PDB entry 2PO1 | X-ray diffraction, 1.94 A resolution | chains A and B of the 3 polymer chains in the assembly

[Chain A]
Name: Probable exosome complex exonuclease 1
Source organism: Pyrococcus abyssi
Notes: EC 3.1.13.-
Reference sequence: Q9V119 (ECX1_PYRAB); numbering as in UniProt (aligned over 1-249)
Sequence (249 residues; each row starts with the number of its first residue):
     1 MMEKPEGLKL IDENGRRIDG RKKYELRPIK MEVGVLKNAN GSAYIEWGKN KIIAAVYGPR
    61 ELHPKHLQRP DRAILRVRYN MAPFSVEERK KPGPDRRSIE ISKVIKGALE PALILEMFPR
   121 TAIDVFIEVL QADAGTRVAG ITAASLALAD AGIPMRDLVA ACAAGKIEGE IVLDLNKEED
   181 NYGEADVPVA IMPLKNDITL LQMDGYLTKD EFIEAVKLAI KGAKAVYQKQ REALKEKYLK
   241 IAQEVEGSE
Not modelled in the structure: 1-8, 245-249

[Chain B]
Name: Probable exosome complex exonuclease 2
Source organism: Pyrococcus abyssi
Notes: EC 3.1.13.-
Reference sequence: Q9V118 (ECX2_PYRAB); numbering as in UniProt (aligned over 1-274)
Sequence (277 residues; row label = number of the first residue in the row; numbers below 1 keep their minus sign (Gly-2 is residue -2)):
    -2 GSHMSDNEIV AGIMRDHIIN LLKEGKRIDD RGFEDYRPIE IEVGVIEKAE GSALVKLGST
    58 QVLVGIKTSL GEPFPDTPNM GVMTTNVELV PLASPTFEPG PPDERAIELA RVIDRGIRES
   118 KALNLEKMVI VPGKIVRVVF IDVHVLDHDG NLMDAIGIAA IAALLNARVP KVRYNEETGE
   178 VETLDETEPL PVEKIPVPVT FAKIGNILVV DPSLDEELVM DGKITITTDE TGHISAVQKS
   238 EGGAFKLEEV MYAVETAFKK AEEIRKLILE AVEKAKQ
Not modelled in the structure: -2 to 7

[Interface between chain A and chain B]
Residue-residue contacts (52):
  Val35(A) with Gln58(B), hydrogen bond (backbone-side chain)
  Leu36(A) with Leu89(B), hydrophobic; Leu143(B); Asp144(B)
  Lys37(A) with Ser56(B); Asp144(B), hydrogen bond (backbone-side chain); Asp146(B), salt bridge
  Asn38(A) with Ala90(B), hydrogen bond (side chain-backbone); Asp144(B), hydrogen bond; His145(B), hydrogen bond (side chain-backbone)
  Lys51(A) with Val42(B); Glu44(B), salt bridge
  Ile53(A) with Leu89(B), hydrophobic
  Ala55(A) with Leu89(B), hydrophobic
  Tyr57(A) with Pro88(B); Leu89(B), hydrogen bond (side chain-backbone); Ala90(B); Ser91(B), hydrogen bond (side chain-backbone); Pro92(B)
  Arg60(A) with Pro92(B)
  Arg78(A) with Pro96(B)
  Asn80(A) with His141(B)
  Ala82(A) with His141(B)
  Pro83(A) with Asp139(B)
  Phe84(A) with Ile43(B); Leu60(B), hydrophobic; Gly62(B); Lys64(B); Asp139(B); His141(B)
  Val86(A) with Lys64(B), hydrogen bond (backbone-side chain)
  Glu87(A) with Lys45(B); Lys64(B), hydrogen bond (backbone-side chain)
  Arg89(A) with Lys64(B); Phe137(B); Asp139(B), salt bridge
  Pro92(A) with Asn83(B); Glu85(B)
  Phe126(A) with Pro88(B), hydrophobic; Leu89(B), hydrophobic
  Glu128(A) with Val87(B); Leu89(B); His141(B), salt bridge
  Leu130(A) with Ile43(B); Leu60(B), hydrophobic; His141(B); Leu143(B), hydrophobic
  Gln131(A) with Ile43(B); Glu44(B), hydrogen bond (side chain-backbone); Lys45(B), hydrogen bond (side chain-backbone)
  Ala132(A) with Lys45(B), hydrogen bond (backbone-side chain)
  Asp133(A) with Lys45(B), salt bridge
Other interface residues (no listed pair), chain A (29 interface residues in all): Lys49, Ala54, Ser85, Glu88, Lys177
Other interface residues (no listed pair), chain B (29 interface residues in all): Ala46, Glu47, Val61, Leu211

[Overview]
The chain A/chain B interface involves 29 residues from each chain; the contacts include 12 hydrogen bonds and
5 salt bridges. Among the polar pairs are Lys37(A)-Asp146(B), Lys51(A)-Glu44(B) and Arg89(A)-Asp139(B).
Here chain A is Probable exosome complex exonuclease 1 and chain B is Probable exosome complex exonuclease 2,
both from Pyrococcus abyssi. Entry 2PO1 (Crystal structure of the P. abyssi exosome RNase PH ring complexed
with a single stranded 10-mer ...) was determined by X-ray diffraction, deposited together with 2PNZ, 2PO0 and
2PO2.
